Entry 1H8S (X-ray diffraction, 2.40 A resolution); this record covers chain A.

== Chain A ==
Molecule: Mutant AL2 6E7P9G
Source organism: Mus musculus
Notes: fragment: fv fragment
Chain sequence (252 residues; each row starts with the number of its first residue):
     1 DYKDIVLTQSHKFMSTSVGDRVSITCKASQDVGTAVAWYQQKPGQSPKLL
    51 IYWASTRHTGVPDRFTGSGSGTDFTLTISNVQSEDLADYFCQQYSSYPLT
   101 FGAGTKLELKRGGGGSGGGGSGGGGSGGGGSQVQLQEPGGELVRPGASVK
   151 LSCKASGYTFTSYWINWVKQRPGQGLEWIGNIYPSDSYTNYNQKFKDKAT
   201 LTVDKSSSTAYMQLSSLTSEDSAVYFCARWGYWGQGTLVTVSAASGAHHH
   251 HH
Unresolved in the structure: 1-3, 112-131, 244-252
Disulfide bonds: Cys26-Cys91, Cys153-Cys227
Small-molecule neighbours: ampicillin (AIC; (2S,5R,6R)-6-{[(2R)-2-amino-2-phenylethanoyl]amino}-3,3-dimethyl-7-oxo-4-thia-1-azabicyclo[3.2.0]heptane-2-carboxylic acid): Tyr39, Gln92, Tyr94, Tyr97, Leu99, Phe101, Trp164, Asn166, Val168, Trp178, Asn181, Ala228, Arg229, Trp230, Trp233

== In short ==
Ligands of chain A: ampicillin.
Chain A is Mutant AL2 6E7P9G (Mus musculus); the structure, Three-dimensional structure of anti-ampicillin
single chain Fv fragment complexed with the hapten, was determined by X-ray diffraction (same publication as
1I3G and 1H8O).
